6DTI - chains A and I of the 23 polymer chains in the assembly; structure by X-ray diffraction, 3.54 A resolution.

== Chain A ==
Molecule: 16s rRNA
Organism: Thermus thermophilus HB8
Sequence (1507 nucleotides; each row starts with the number of its first residue; note: 1 number in that range is skipped by the numbering (no residue carries it; nothing is unmodelled there)):
     5 UGGAGAGUUU GAUCCUGGCU CAGGGUGAAC GCUGGCGGCG UGCCUAAGAC AUGCAAGUCG
    65 UGCGGGCCGC GGGGUUUUAC UCCGUGGUCA GCGGCGGACG GGUGAGUAAC GCGUGGGUGA
   125 CCUACCCGGA AGAGGGGGAC AACCCGGGGA AACUCGGGCU AAUCCCCCAU GUGGACCCGC
   185 CCCUU
   191 GGGGUGUGUC CAAAGGGCUU UGCCCGCUUC CGGAUGGGCC CGCGUCCCAU CAGCUAGUUG
   251 GUGGGGUAAU GGCCCACCAA GGCGACGACG GGUAGCCGGU CUGAGAGGAU GGCCGGCCAC
   311 AGGGGCACUG AGACACGGGC CCCACUCCUA CGGGAGGCAG CAGUUAGGAA UCUUCCGCAA
   371 UGGGCGCAAG CCUGACGGAG CGACGCCGCU UGGAGGAAGA AGCCCUUCGG GGUGUAAACU
   431 CCUGAACCCG GGACGAAACC CCCGACGAGG GGACUGACGG UACCGGGGUA AUAGCGCCGG
   491 CCAACUCCGU GCCAGCAGCC GCGGUAAUAC GGAGGGCGCG AGCGUUACCC GGAUUCACUG
   551 GGCGUAAAGG GCGUGUAGGC GGCCUGGGGC GUCCCAUGUG AAAGACCACG GCUCAACCGU
   611 GGGGGAGCGU GGGAUACGCU CAGGCUAGAC GGUGGGAGAG GGUGGUGGAA UUCCCGGAGU
   671 AGCGGUGAAA UGCGCAGAUA CCGGGAGGAA CGCCGAUGGC GAAGGCAGCC ACCUGGUCCA
   731 CCCGUGACGC UGAGGCGCGA AAGCGUGGGG AGCAAACCGG AUUAGAUACC CGGGUAGUCC
   791 ACGCCCUAAA CGAUGCGCGC UAGGUCUCUG GGUCUCCUGG GGGCCGAAGC UAACGCGUUA
   851 AGCGCGCCGC CUGGGGAGUA CGGCCGCAAG GCUGAAACUC AAAGGAAUUG ACGGGGGCCC
   911 GCACAAGCGG UGGAGCAUGU GGUUUAAUUC GAAGCAACGC GAAGAACCUU ACCAGGCCUU
   971 GACAUGCUAG GAACCCGGGU GAAAGCCUGG GGUGCCCCGG GGAGCCCUAG CACAGGUGCU
  1031 GCAUGGCCGU CGUCAGCUCG UGCCGUGAGG UGUUGGGUUA AGUCCCGCAA CGAGCGCAAC
  1091 CCCCGCCGUU AGUUGCCAGC GGUUCGGCCG GGCACUCUAA CGGGACUGCC CGCGAAAGCG
  1151 GGAGGAAGGA GGGGACGACG UCUGGUCAGC AUGGCCCUUA CGGCCUGGGC GACACACGUG
  1211 CUACAAUGCC CACUACAAAG CGAUGCCACC CGGCAACGGG GAGCUAAUCG CAAAAAGGUG
  1271 GGCCCAGUUC GGAUUGGGGU CUGCAACCCG ACCCCAUGAA GCCGGAAUCG CUAGUAAUCG
  1331 CGGAUCAGCA UGCCGCGGUG AAUACGUUCC CGGGCCUUGU ACACACCGCC CGUCACGCCA
  1391 UGGGAGCGGG CUCUACCCGA AGUCGCCGGG AGCCUACGGG CAGGCGCCGA GGGUAGGGCC
  1451 CGUGACUGGG GCGAAGUCGU AACAAGGUAG CUGUACCGGA AGGUGCGGCU GGAUCACUUU
  1511 CU
Ion coordination: Mg2+ site 1 near U14 (its only coordinating residue here); Mg2+ site 2 near G21 (its only coordinating residue here); Mg2+ site 3: C48, U49; Mg2+ site 4 near A53 (its only coordinating residue here); Mg2+ site 5: U62, G98; Mg2+ site 6: G70, U92; Mg2+ site 7: G100, G322; Mg2+ site 8: A102, G327; Mg2+ site 9: A109, G110, G285; Mg2+ site 10: C114, G117, U118, G232; Mg2+ site 11: C168, C169; Mg2+ site 12 near A202 (its only coordinating residue here); 42 more Mg2+ sites not listed
Residues lining bound ligands: paromomycin (PAR): G1382, U1383, C1384, A1385, C1386, G1461, C1462, G1463, A1464, A1465, G1466, U1467, C1468

== Chain I ==
Name: 30S ribosomal protein S9
Organism: Thermus thermophilus HB8
UniProt: P80374 (RS9_THET8); residue numbers follow UniProt; this construct covers 1-128
Amino-acid sequence (128 residues; numbered 1 to 128; the number before each row is that of its first residue):
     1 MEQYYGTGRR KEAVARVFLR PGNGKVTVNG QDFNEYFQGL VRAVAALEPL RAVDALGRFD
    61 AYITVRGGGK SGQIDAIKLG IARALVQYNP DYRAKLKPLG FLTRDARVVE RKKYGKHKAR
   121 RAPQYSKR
Unresolved in the structure: 1
Sequence notes: conflict Arg-58 (His in P80374)

== How chain A and chain I interact ==
Residue-residue contacts (121):
  G920(A) / Gln-124(I)  base contact
  U921(A) / Gln-124(I)  sugar contact
  G944(A) / Lys-127(I)  hydrogen bond to the sugar
  C1094(A) / Val-108(I)  sugar contact
  G1095(A) / Arg-104(I)  hydrogen bond to the phosphate
  G1095(A) / Ala-106(I)  sugar contact
  C1096(A) / Arg-9(I)  salt bridge to the phosphate
  C1096(A) / Arg-83(I)  hydrogen bond to the phosphate
  C1096(A) / Arg-104(I)  salt bridge to the phosphate
  C1097(A) / Arg-9(I)  salt bridge to the phosphate
  C1097(A) / Arg-83(I)  salt bridge to the phosphate
  G1105(A) / Arg-16(I)  sugar contact
  G1105(A) / Arg-66(I)  phosphate contact
  C1106(A) / Arg-16(I)  sugar contact
  C1106(A) / Tyr-62(I)  hydrogen bond to the phosphate
  C1106(A) / Arg-66(I)  salt bridge to the phosphate
  C1107(A) / Tyr-62(I)  hydrogen bond to the phosphate
  A1108(A) / Gln-3(I)  hydrogen bond to the sugar
  A1108(A) / Phe-18(I)  sugar contact
  A1108(A) / Arg-20(I)  phosphate contact
  A1108(A) / Tyr-62(I)  sugar contact
  G1109(A) / Gln-3(I)  hydrogen bond to the phosphate
  G1109(A) / Arg-20(I)  salt bridge to the phosphate
  C1125(A) / Tyr-5(I)  hydrogen bond to the sugar
  C1125(A) / Arg-16(I)  hydrogen bond to the base
  U1126(A) / Tyr-5(I)  sugar contact
  U1126(A) / Thr-7(I)  phosphate contact
  U1126(A) / Arg-9(I)  salt bridge to the phosphate
  U1126(A) / Val-14(I)  phosphate contact
  U1126(A) / Arg-16(I)  sugar contact
  C1127(A) / Arg-9(I)  salt bridge to the phosphate
  C1127(A) / Val-14(I)  phosphate contact
  G1154(A) / Lys-97(I)  salt bridge to the phosphate
  G1155(A) / Arg-93(I)  salt bridge to the phosphate
  G1155(A) / Lys-97(I)  hydrogen bond to the base
  A1156(A) / Arg-93(I)  salt bridge to the phosphate
  A1156(A) / Leu-102(I)  sugar contact
  A1156(A) / Thr-103(I)  phosphate contact
  A1156(A) / Arg-104(I)  hydrogen bond to the sugar
  A1157(A) / Thr-103(I)  hydrogen bond to the phosphate
  G1163(A) / Glu-110(I)  sugar contact
  G1163(A) / Arg-120(I)  salt bridge to the phosphate
  G1164(A) / Arg-111(I)  hydrogen bond to the phosphate
  G1164(A) / Lys-113(I)  sugar contact
  A1165(A) / Lys-113(I)  salt bridge to the phosphate
  A1165(A) / Tyr-114(I)  hydrogen bond to the phosphate
  G1208(A) / Ser-126(I)  hydrogen bond to the phosphate
  U1209(A) / Gln-124(I)  sugar contact
  U1209(A) / Ser-126(I)  hydrogen bond to the phosphate
  G1210(A) / His-117(I)  salt bridge to the phosphate
  G1210(A) / Pro-123(I)  phosphate contact
  G1210(A) / Gln-124(I)  hydrogen bond to the phosphate
  U1224(A) / Gln-38(I)  hydrogen bond to the sugar
  A1225(A) / Gln-38(I)  sugar contact
  A1225(A) / Lys-70(I)  hydrogen bond to the sugar
  C1226(A) / Tyr-36(I)  sugar contact
  C1226(A) / Gly-67(I)  sugar contact
  C1226(A) / Gly-68(I)  hydrogen bond to the sugar
  C1226(A) / Gly-69(I)  base contact
  C1226(A) / Lys-70(I)  sugar contact
  C1226(A) / Gln-73(I)  hydrogen bond to the sugar
  A1227(A) / Arg-66(I)  phosphate contact
  A1227(A) / Gly-67(I)  hydrogen bond to the phosphate
  A1227(A) / Gly-68(I)  hydrogen bond to the sugar
  A1228(A) / Glu-12(I)  sugar contact
  A1228(A) / Gly-67(I)  phosphate contact
  G1267(A) / Gln-38(I)  hydrogen bond to the base
  G1267(A) / Leu-40(I)  sugar contact
  G1268(A) / Gln-38(I)  hydrogen bond to the sugar
  G1268(A) / Gly-39(I)  sugar contact
  C1319(A) / Gln-124(I)  sugar contact
  C1319(A) / Tyr-125(I)  sugar contact
  C1319(A) / Arg-128(I)  salt bridge to the phosphate
  G1320(A) / Arg-121(I)  hydrogen bond to the sugar
  G1320(A) / Ala-122(I)  phosphate contact
  G1320(A) / Tyr-125(I)  phosphate contact
  C1321(A) / Arg-120(I)  sugar contact
  C1321(A) / Ala-122(I)  phosphate contact
  U1322(A) / Arg-120(I)  salt bridge to the phosphate
  A1323(A) / Arg-107(I)  base contact
  A1323(A) / Arg-120(I)  salt bridge to the phosphate
  G1324(A) / Arg-10(I)  hydrogen bond to the base
  G1324(A) / Lys-11(I)  base contact
  G1324(A) / Arg-107(I)  salt bridge to the phosphate
  G1324(A) / Val-108(I)  sugar contact
  G1324(A) / Val-109(I)  sugar contact
  G1324(A) / Glu-110(I)  hydrogen bond to the phosphate
  U1325(A) / Glu-110(I)  phosphate contact
  U1325(A) / Arg-120(I)  sugar contact
  A1326(A) / Lys-118(I)  salt bridge to the phosphate
  A1326(A) / Ala-119(I)  phosphate contact
  A1326(A) / Arg-120(I)  hydrogen bond to the phosphate
  A1326(A) / Arg-121(I)  hydrogen bond to the phosphate
  A1327(A) / Lys-118(I)  salt bridge to the phosphate
  A1327(A) / Arg-121(I)  salt bridge to the phosphate
  U1328(A) / Lys-118(I)  base contact
  C1343(A) / His-117(I)  salt bridge to the phosphate
  C1344(A) / Lys-112(I)  salt bridge to the phosphate
  C1344(A) / Tyr-114(I)  phosphate contact
  C1344(A) / Gly-115(I)  hydrogen bond to the phosphate
  C1344(A) / Lys-116(I)  phosphate contact
  G1345(A) / Arg-111(I)  salt bridge to the phosphate
  G1345(A) / Lys-112(I)  salt bridge to the phosphate
  G1345(A) / Lys-113(I)  phosphate contact
  G1345(A) / Tyr-114(I)  hydrogen bond to the phosphate
  C1346(A) / Arg-111(I)  phosphate contact
  C1346(A) / Lys-112(I)  hydrogen bond to the phosphate
  G1347(A) / Glu-12(I)  phosphate contact
  G1347(A) / Val-109(I)  phosphate contact
  G1348(A) / Lys-11(I)  salt bridge to the phosphate
  G1348(A) / Gly-68(I)  phosphate contact
  G1348(A) / Gly-69(I)  hydrogen bond to the phosphate
  U1349(A) / Lys-11(I)  salt bridge to the phosphate
  U1349(A) / Gly-69(I)  phosphate contact
  U1349(A) / Lys-70(I)  phosphate contact
  U1349(A) / Ser-71(I)  hydrogen bond to the phosphate
  U1349(A) / Gly-72(I)  hydrogen bond to the phosphate
  G1350(A) / Lys-11(I)  hydrogen bond to the base
  G1350(A) / Arg-42(I)  salt bridge to the phosphate
  G1350(A) / Ser-71(I)  hydrogen bond to the phosphate
  C1361(A) / Arg-128(I)  sugar contact
Other interface residues (no listed pair), chain A (56 interface residues in all): C945, A946, G1161, G1162, U1318
Other interface residues (no listed pair), chain I (55 interface residues in all): Asp-105

== Overview ==
The interface between chain A and chain I involves 56 residues on one side and 55 on the other; the contacts
include 38 hydrogen bonds and 28 salt bridges. Polar contacts include C1125(A)/Arg-16(I), G1155(A)/Lys-97(I)
and G1267(A)/Gln-38(I). Chain A binds paromomycin.
Chain A is 16s rRNA and chain I is 30S ribosomal protein S9, both from Thermus thermophilus HB8; the
structure, Structure of the Thermus thermophilus 30S ribosomal subunit complexed with an unmodifed anticodon
stem loop (ASL) ..., was determined by X-ray diffraction, deposited together with 6MKN, 6MPF and 6MPI.
